PDB entry 5NUZ | X-ray diffraction, 1.85 A resolution | chains B and C of the 3 polymer chains in the assembly

# Chain B
Molecule: eOD01 light chain
Organism: Mus musculus
Notes: fragment: Fab fragment (domains: variable light and constant light)
Sequence (221 residues; numbered -2 to 214 plus 4 insertion-coded residues; the number before each row is that of its first residue; a row labelled like 30A-30D holds insertion residues (30A, then the next letters in order); numbers below 1 keep their minus sign (Glu-2 is residue -2)):
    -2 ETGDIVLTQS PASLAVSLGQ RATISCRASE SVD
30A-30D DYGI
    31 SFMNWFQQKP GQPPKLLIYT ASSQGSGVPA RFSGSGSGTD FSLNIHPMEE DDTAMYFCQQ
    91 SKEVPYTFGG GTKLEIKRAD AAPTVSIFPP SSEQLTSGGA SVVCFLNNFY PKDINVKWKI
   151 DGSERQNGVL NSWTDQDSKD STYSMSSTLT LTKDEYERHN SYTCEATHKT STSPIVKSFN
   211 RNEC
Disordered / not traced: -2 to -1, 214
Disulfide bonds: Cys23-Cys88, Cys134-Cys194

# Chain C
Molecule: Pre-glycoprotein polyprotein GP complex
Organism: Junin mammarenavirus
Notes: fragment: receptor attachment glycoprotein GP1
Reference sequence: C1K9J9 (C1K9J9_JUNIN); residues 87-232 here = UniProt positions 87-232
Sequence (156 residues; row label = number of the first residue in the row):
    84 ETGDLPLLCT LNKSHLYIKG GNASFQISFD DIAVLLPQYD VIIQHPADMS WCSKSDDQIW
   144 LSQWFMNAVG HDWHLDPPFL CRNRTKTEGF IFQVNTSKTG VNENYAKKFK TGMHHLYREY
   204 PDSCLNGKLC LMKAQPTSWP LQCPLDHVNK HHHHHH
Disordered / not traced: 84-87, 230-239
Disulfide bonds: Cys92-Cys226, Cys135-Cys164, Cys207-Cys213
Glycans and other covalent adducts: N-acetylglucosamine (NAG) linked to Asn166, Asn178
Construct notes: expression tag (84-86, 233-239)
From the paper describing this entry:
  - post-translational modification sites: Asn105, Asn166, Asn178
  - binding site for N-acetylglucosamine: Asn178

# Chain B / chain C interface
Pairs across the interface (9):
  Asp30A(B) - Gln218(C)  hydrogen bond
  Tyr30B(B) - Ser111(C)  hydrogen bond
  Tyr30B(B) - Asp113(C)  hydrogen bond
  Tyr30B(B) - Val117(C)  hydrophobic
  Tyr30B(B) - Arg165(C)  hydrogen bond (backbone-side chain)
  Tyr30B(B) - Ile174(C)  hydrophobic
  Tyr30B(B) - Lys216(C)
  Tyr30B(B) - Gln218(C)  hydrogen bond (backbone-side chain)
  Gly30C(B) - Glu171(C)
Also at the interface, not in a pair above, chain B (5 interface residues in all): Ile30D, Phe32
Also at the interface, not in a pair above, chain C (9 interface residues in all): Ile115
The authors on this interface:
  - pairs named by the authors: Arg165(C)-Tyr30B(B) (hydrogen bond), Ile174(C)-Tyr30B(B) (hydrophobic contact)
  - epitope / paratope residues, chain C: Arg165(C), Ile174(C)

# Overview
Chain B and chain C form an interface of 5 and 9 residues respectively, with 5 hydrogen bonds. Among the polar
pairs are Tyr30B(B)-Ser111(C), Tyr30B(B)-Asp113(C) and Tyr30B(B)-Arg165(C). The paper describes a hydrogen
bond between Arg165(C) and Tyr30B(B); a hydrophobic contact between Ile174(C) and Tyr30B(B). The paper reports
a binding site for N-acetylglucosamine at Asn178(C); epitope/paratope residues Arg165(C) and Ile174(C).
Chain B is eOD01 light chain (Mus musculus) and chain C is Pre-glycoprotein polyprotein GP complex (Junin
mammarenavirus); the structure, Junin virus GP1 glycoprotein in complex with an antibody Fab fragment, was
determined by X-ray diffraction.
